1WL4 - chain A; structure by X-ray diffraction, 1.55 A resolution.

# Chain A
Protein: acetyl-Coenzyme A acetyltransferase 2
Organism: Homo sapiens
Notes: EC 2.3.1.9
UniProtKB: Q9BWD1 (THIC_HUMAN); residue numbers follow UniProt; this construct covers 1-397
Amino-acid sequence (397 residues; each row starts with the number of its first residue):
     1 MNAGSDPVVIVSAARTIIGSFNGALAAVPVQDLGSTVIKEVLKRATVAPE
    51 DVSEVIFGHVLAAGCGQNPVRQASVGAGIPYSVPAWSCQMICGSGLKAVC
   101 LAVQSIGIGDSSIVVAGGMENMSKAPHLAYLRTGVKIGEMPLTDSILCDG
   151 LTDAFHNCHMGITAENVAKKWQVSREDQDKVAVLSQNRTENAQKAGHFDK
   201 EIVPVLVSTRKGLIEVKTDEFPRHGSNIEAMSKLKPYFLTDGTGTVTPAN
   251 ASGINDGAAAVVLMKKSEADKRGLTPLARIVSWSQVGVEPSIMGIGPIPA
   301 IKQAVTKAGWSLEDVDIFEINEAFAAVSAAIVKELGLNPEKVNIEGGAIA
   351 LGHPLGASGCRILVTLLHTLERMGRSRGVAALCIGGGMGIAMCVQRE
Not modelled in the structure: 1-3
Sequence notes: modified residue (92); conflict Lys-169 (Thr in Q9BWD1), Val-262 (Ala in Q9BWD1)
Modified positions: Cys-92 (s-hydroxycysteine; CSO)
Ligand contacts: coenzyme A (COA): Cys-92, Lys-136, Leu-151, His-159, Met-160, Gln-186, Arg-223, Ser-226, Ala-230, Met-231, Leu-234, Tyr-237, Phe-238, Pro-248, Ala-249, Ser-252, Gly-253, Ile-254, Met-293, Ala-323, Phe-324, His-353, Leu-355
Swiss-Prot annotation at these positions:
  - active site: Cys-92 (Acyl-thioester intermediate), Cys-383 (Proton donor/acceptor)
  - binding site (CoA): Arg-223, Ser-226, Ser-252
  - site: His-353 (Increases nucleophilicity of active site Cys)
  - modified residue: Met-1 (N-acetylmethionine), Lys-200 (N6-acetyllysine), Lys-233 (N6-acetyllysine), Lys-235 (N6-acetyllysine)

# Summary
Bound to chain A: coenzyme A. From UniProt: active-site residues Cys-92 and Cys-383 and 3 CoA-binding
residues.
Chain A is acetyl-Coenzyme A acetyltransferase 2 (Homo sapiens); the structure, Human cytosolic
acetoacetyl-CoA thiolase complexed with CoA, was determined by X-ray diffraction (same publication as 1WL5).
